PDB entry 8Z5E | X-ray diffraction, 2.20 A resolution | chains A and B of the 3 polymer chains in the assembly

[Chain A (and B)]
Name: 3-oxoacyl-[acyl-carrier-protein] synthase 2
Organism: Helicobacter pylori
Notes: EC 2.3.1.179; chain B of this document is another copy of the same molecule, construct and numbering; everything in this record applies to it too
UniProt: A0A438WLJ1 (A0A438WLJ1_HELPX); residues 1-412 here = UniProt positions 1-412
Chain sequence (413 residues; numbered 0 to 412; the number before each row is that of its first residue; numbering starts at 0):
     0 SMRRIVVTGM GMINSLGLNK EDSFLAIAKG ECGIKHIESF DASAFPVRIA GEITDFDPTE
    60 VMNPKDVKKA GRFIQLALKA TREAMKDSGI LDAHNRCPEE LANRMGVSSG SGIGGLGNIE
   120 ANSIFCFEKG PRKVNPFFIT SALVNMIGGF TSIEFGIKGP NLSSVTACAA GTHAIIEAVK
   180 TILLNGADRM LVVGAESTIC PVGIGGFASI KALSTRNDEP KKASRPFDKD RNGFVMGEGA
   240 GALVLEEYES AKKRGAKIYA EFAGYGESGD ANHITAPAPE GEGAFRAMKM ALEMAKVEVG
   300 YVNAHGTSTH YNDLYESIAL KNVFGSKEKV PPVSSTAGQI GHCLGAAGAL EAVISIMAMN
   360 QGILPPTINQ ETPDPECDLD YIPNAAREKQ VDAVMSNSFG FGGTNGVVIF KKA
Disordered / not traced: 0
Construct notes: expression tag (0); engineered mutation Ala336 (Lys in A0A438WLJ1)
Covalent attachments: octanoic acid (caprylic acid) (OCA) linked to Cys167
Small-molecule neighbours:
  - octanoic acid (caprylic acid) (OCA): Gly111, Ile112, Ala166, Phe206, Leu343, Phe398, Gly399, Phe400
  - PN7 (N~3~-[(2S)-2-hydroxy-3,3-dimethyl-4-(phosphonooxy)butanoyl]-N-(2-sulfanylethyl)-beta-alaninamide): Ile209, Lys210, Ala211, His272, Thr274, Ala275, His304, Thr306, Thr308, Tyr310, Asn311, Phe398, Gly399, Phe400

[Chain A / chain B interface]
Pairs across the interface (121; chain A residue first):
  Phe44(A) with Pro130(B), hydrophobic
  Asn102(A) with Arg285(B)
  Gly111(A) with Leu142(B)
  Leu115(A) with Ile118(B), hydrophobic
  Ile118(A) with Leu115(B), hydrophobic; Ile118(B), hydrophobic
  Glu119(A) with Ser122(B)
  Asn121(A) with Val201(B)
  Ser122(A) with Glu119(B); Val201(B)
  Ile123(A) with Phe126(B), hydrophobic
  Cys125(A) with Phe44(B), hydrophobic; Pro200(B), hydrophobic
  Phe126(A) with Ile123(B), hydrophobic; Glu127(B)
  Glu127(A) with Phe126(B)
  Pro130(A) with Phe44(B), hydrophobic
  Val133(A) with Gly204(B); Gly205(B); Ser208(B)
  Asn134(A) with Ser208(B)
  Pro135(A) with Ser208(B); Ile209(B)
  Ile138(A) with Gly205(B); Phe206(B), hydrophobic
  Thr139(A) with Ile273(B); Thr274(B); Phe400(B)
  Leu142(A) with Gly111(B)
  Val143(A) with Val164(B), hydrophobic
  Asn144(A) with Val164(B); Thr165(B); Ala166(B); Phe400(B), hydrogen bond (side chain-backbone)
  Met145(A) with Ile273(B), hydrophobic; Phe400(B); Gly401(B)
  Gly148(A) with Gly401(B)
  Ser151(A) with Ala270(B)
  Ile152(A) with Ala270(B); Asn271(B); His272(B); Ile273(B)
  Ile156(A) with Ala270(B)
  Lys157(A) with Ser267(B); Gly268(B), hydrogen bond (backbone-backbone); Asp269(B); Ala270(B); Glu281(B); Arg285(B), hydrogen bond (backbone-side chain)
  Gly158(A) with Ser267(B); Gly268(B), hydrogen bond (backbone-backbone)
  Pro159(A) with Glu266(B)
  Asn160(A) with Thr165(B); His172(B); Thr403(B), hydrogen bond (backbone-side chain)
  Leu161(A) with Thr165(B); Lys179(B); Glu266(B)
  Ser162(A) with Ser162(B); Ser163(B); Val164(B), hydrogen bond (backbone-backbone); Thr165(B)
  Ser163(A) with Ser162(B)
  Val164(A) with Val143(B), hydrophobic; Asn144(B); Ser162(B), hydrogen bond (backbone-backbone); Val164(B), hydrophobic
  Thr165(A) with Asn144(B); Asn160(B); Ser162(B)
  Ala166(A) with Asn144(B)
  His172(A) with Asn160(B); Leu161(B)
  Glu176(A) with Glu176(B)
  Lys179(A) with Leu161(B); Thr180(B), hydrogen bond; Leu183(B)
  Thr180(A) with Lys179(B), hydrogen bond
  Leu183(A) with Lys179(B); Leu183(B), hydrophobic; Tyr264(B)
  Pro200(A) with Cys125(B)
  Val201(A) with Asn121(B); Ser122(B); Phe137(B)
  Gly204(A) with Val133(B)
  Gly205(A) with Val133(B); Phe137(B); Ile138(B)
  Phe206(A) with Ile138(B), hydrophobic
  Ser208(A) with Val133(B), hydrogen bond (side chain-backbone); Asn134(B); Pro135(B)
  Ile209(A) with Pro135(B)
  Glu266(A) with Pro159(B); Leu161(B)
  Ser267(A) with Lys157(B); Gly158(B)
  Gly268(A) with Lys157(B), hydrogen bond (backbone-backbone); Gly158(B), hydrogen bond (backbone-backbone)
  Asp269(A) with Lys157(B)
  Ala270(A) with Ser151(B); Ile152(B); Ile156(B); Lys157(B)
  Asn271(A) with Ile152(B)
  His272(A) with Ile152(B)
  Ile273(A) with Thr139(B); Met145(B), hydrophobic; Ile152(B), hydrophobic
  Thr274(A) with Thr139(B)
  Arg285(A) with Asn102(B); Lys157(B), hydrogen bond (side chain-backbone)
  Phe400(A) with Thr139(B); Asn144(B), hydrogen bond (backbone-side chain); Met145(B)
  Gly401(A) with Met145(B); Gly148(B)
  Thr403(A) with Asn144(B); Asn160(B), hydrogen bond (side chain-backbone)
Also at the interface, not in a pair above, chain A (71 interface residues in all): Ala43, Pro45, Arg95, Ile112, Phe137, Phe149, Gly155, Leu182, Tyr264, Glu281
Also at the interface, not in a pair above, chain B (70 interface residues in all): Ala43, Pro45, Ile112, Phe149, Gly155, Leu182

[Overview]
The interface between chain A and chain B involves 71 residues on one side and 70 on the other; the contacts
include 15 hydrogen bonds. Among the polar pairs are Asn144(A)-Phe400(B), Lys157(A)-Arg285(B) and
Asn160(A)-Thr403(B). Bound to chain A: compound PN7.
Chain A and chain B are both 3-oxoacyl-[acyl-carrier-protein] synthase 2 (Helicobacter pylori); the structure,
Crystal structure of beta-ketoacyl-ACP synthase FabF K336A in complex with octanoyl-ACP from Helicobacter
pylori, was determined by X-ray diffraction together with 8Z5D, 8Z5F and 8Z5C from the same study.
